Entry 7N9E (electron microscopy, 3.52 A resolution); this record covers chains D and A of the 4 polymer chains in the assembly.

[Chain D]
Molecule: Nb34 nanobody
From: Lama glama
Notes: antibody fragment or engineered binder
Amino-acid sequence (155 residues; each row starts with the number of its first residue; numbers below 1 keep their minus sign (Met-15 is residue -15)):
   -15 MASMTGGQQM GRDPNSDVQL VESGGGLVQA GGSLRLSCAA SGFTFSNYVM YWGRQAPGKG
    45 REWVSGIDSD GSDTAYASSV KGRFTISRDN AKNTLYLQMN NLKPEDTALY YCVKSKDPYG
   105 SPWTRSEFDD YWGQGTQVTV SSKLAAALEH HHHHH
Unresolved in the structure: -15 to 1, 101-104, 127-139
Disulfides: Cys22-Cys96

[Chain A]
Molecule: Spike glycoprotein
From: Severe acute respiratory syndrome coronavirus 2
Reference sequence: P0DTC2 (SPIKE_SARS2); residues 1-1208 here = UniProt positions 1-1208
Amino-acid sequence (1380 residues; row label = number of the first residue in the row; numbers below 1 keep their minus sign (Met-91 is residue -91)):
   -91 MGGEGLRASP RRRPLLPLQP RGCPRGDGCL RGGRGRAGFG FWRVTGGSSA SANHVHAFFF
   -31 FLQLLGNVLV VVLSHHFGKE LRPSQAEFGT ATMFVFLVLL PLVSSQCVNL TTRTQLPPAY
    29 TNSFTRGVYY PDKVFRSSVL HSTQDLFLPF FSNVTWFHAI HVSGTNGTKR FDNPVLPFND
    89 GVYFASTEKS NIIRGWIFGT TLDSKTQSLL IVNNATNVVI KVCEFQFCND PFLGVYYHKN
   149 NKSWMESEFR VYSSANNCTF EYVSQPFLMD LEGKQGNFKN LREFVFKNID GYFKIYSKHT
   209 PINLVRDLPQ GFSALEPLVD LPIGINITRF QTLLALHRSY LTPGDSSSGW TAGAAAYYVG
   269 YLQPRTFLLK YNENGTITDA VDCALDPLSE TKCTLKSFTV EKGIYQTSNF RVQPTESIVR
   329 FPNITNLCPF GEVFNATRFA SVYAWNRKRI SNCVADYSVL YNSASFSTFK CYGVSPTKLN
   389 DLCFTNVYAD SFVIRGDEVR QIAPGQTGKI ADYNYKLPDD FTGCVIAWNS NNLDSKVGGN
   449 YNYLYRLFRK SNLKPFERDI STEIYQAGST PCNGVEGFNC YFPLQSYGFQ PTNGVGYQPY
   509 RVVVLSFELL HAPATVCGPK KSTNLVKNKC VNFNFNGLTG TGVLTESNKK FLPFQQFGRD
   569 IADTTDAVRD PQTLEILDIT PCSFGGVSVI TPGTNTSNQV AVLYQDVNCT EVPVAIHADQ
   629 LTPTWRVYST GSNVFQTRAG CLIGAEHVNN SYECDIPIGA GICASYQTQT NSPGSASSVA
   689 SQSIIAYTMS LGAENSVAYS NNSIAIPTNF TISVTTEILP VSMTKTSVDC TMYICGDSTE
   749 CSNLLLQYGS FCTQLNRALT GIAVEQDKNT QEVFAQVKQI YKTPPIKDFG GFNFSQILPD
   809 PSKPSKRSPI EDLLFNKVTL ADAGFIKQYG DCLGDIAARD LICAQKFNGL TVLPPLLTDE
   869 MIAQYTSALL AGTITSGWTF GAGPALQIPF PMQMAYRFNG IGVTQNVLYE NQKLIANQFN
   929 SAIGKIQDSL SSTPSALGKL QDVVNQNAQA LNTLVKQLSS NFGAISSVLN DILSRLDPPE
   989 AEVQIDRLIT GRLQSLQTYV TQQLIRAAEI RASANLAATK MSECVLGQSK RVDFCGKGYH
  1049 LMSFPQSAPH GVVFLHVTYV PAQEKNFTTA PAICHDGKAH FPREGVFVSN GTHWFVTQRN
  1109 FYEPQIITTD NTFVSGNCDV VIGIVNNTVY DPLQPELDSF KEELDKYFKN HTSPDVDLGD
  1169 ISGINASVVN IQKEIDRLNE VAKNLNESLI DLQELGKYEQ GSGYIPEAPR DGQAYVRKDG
  1229 EWVLLSTFLG RSLEVLFQGP GHHHHHHHHS AWSHPQFEKG GGSGGGGSGG SAWSHPQFEK
Unresolved in the structure: -91 to 26, 67-81, 111-115, 136-137, 142-165, 173-185, 243-263, 622-627, 677-689, 828-855, 1147-1288
Differences from the reference sequence: initiating methionine (-91); expression tag (-90 to 0, 1209-1288); engineered mutation Gly682 (Arg in P0DTC2), Ser683 (Arg in P0DTC2), Ser685 (Arg in P0DTC2), Pro817 (Phe in P0DTC2), Pro892 (Ala in P0DTC2), Pro899 (Ala in P0DTC2), Pro942 (Ala in P0DTC2), Pro986 (Lys in P0DTC2), Pro987 (Val in P0DTC2)
Disulfides: Cys131-Cys166, Cys291-Cys301, Cys336-Cys361, Cys379-Cys432, Cys391-Cys525, Cys480-Cys488, Cys538-Cys590, Cys617-Cys649, Cys662-Cys671, Cys738-Cys760, Cys743-Cys749, Cys1032-Cys1043, Cys1082-Cys1126
Curated features (UniProtKB/Swiss-Prot):
  - region: Asn280 to Cys301 (Putative superantigen), Arg403 to Asp405 (Integrin-binding motif), Asn448 to Phe456 (Immunodominant HLA epitope recognized by the CD8+), Pro681, Ala684 (Putative superantigen), Ser816 to Tyr837 (Fusion peptide 1), Lys835 to Phe855 (Fusion peptide 2), Asp1163 to Glu1202 (Heptad repeat 2)
  - site: Arg815, Ser816 (Cleavage)
  - glycosylation: Asn17 (N-linked (GlcNAc...) (complex) asparagine), Asn61 (N-linked (GlcNAc...) (hybrid) asparagine), Asn74 (N-linked (GlcNAc...) (complex) asparagine), Asn122 (N-linked (GlcNAc...) (hybrid) asparagine), Asn149 (N-linked (GlcNAc...) (complex) asparagine), Asn165 (N-linked (GlcNAc...) (complex) asparagine), Asn234 (N-linked (GlcNAc...) (high mannose) asparagine), Asn282 (N-linked (GlcNAc...) (complex) asparagine), Thr323 (O-linked (GalNAc) threonine), Ser325 (O-linked (HexNAc...) serine), Asn331 (N-linked (GlcNAc...) (complex) asparagine), Asn343 (N-linked (GlcNAc...) (complex) asparagine), Asn603 (N-linked (GlcNAc...) (hybrid) asparagine), Asn616 (N-linked (GlcNAc...) (complex) asparagine), Asn657 (N-linked (GlcNAc...) (complex) asparagine), Thr676 (O-linked (GlcNAc...) threonine), Thr678 (O-linked (GlcNAc...) threonine), Asn709 (N-linked (GlcNAc...) (high mannose) asparagine), Asn717 (N-linked (GlcNAc...) (hybrid) asparagine), Asn801 (N-linked (GlcNAc...) (hybrid) asparagine) and 6 more in UniProt
  - natural variant: Leu5 (L5F: In strain: Iota/B.1.526), Ser13 (S13I: In strain: Epsilon/B.1.427/B.1.429), Leu18 (L18F: In strain: Beta/B.1.351, Gamma/P.1 and 1 more), Thr19 (T19I: In strain: Omicron/BQ.1.1, Omicron/XBB.1.5 and 1 more; T19R: In strain: Delta/B.1.617.2, Omicron/BA.2 and 4 more), Thr20 (T20N: In strain: Gamma/P.1), Leu24 to Ala27 (sequence variant, change not given here; In strain: Omicron/BA.2, Omicron/BA.2.12.1 and 6 more), Pro26 (P26S: In strain: Gamma/P.1), Gln52 (Q52H: In strain: Omicron/EG.5.1), Ala67 (A67V: In strain: Eta/B.1.525, Omicron/BA.1), His69 to Val70 (deletion: In strain: Alpha/B.1.1.7, Eta/B.1.525 and 5 more), Gly75 (G75V: In strain: Lambda/C.37), Thr76 (T76I: In strain: Lambda/C.37), 82 further natural variant entries in UniProt
  - mutagenesis: His69 to Val70 (Increased incorporation of cleaved spike into virions), Asn121 (N121Q: Partial loss of biliverdin affinity), Arg190 (R190K: Partial loss of biliverdin affinity), Asn234 (N234Q: Increased resistance to neutralizing antibodies), Asn331 (N331Q: Reduced viral infectivity), Asn343 (N343Q: Reduced viral infectivity), Leu452 (L452R: Increased resistance to neutralizing antibodies. Decreases HLA binding to NF9 epitope. Increased binding affinity to human ACE2), Tyr453 (Y453F: Decreased HLA binding to NF9 epitope. Increased binding affinity to human ACE2), Ala475 (A475V: Increased resistance to neutralizing antibodies), Val483 (V483A: Increased resistance to neutralizing antibodies), Glu484 (E484D: Increased replication in human TMEM106B overexpressing cells), Phe490 (F490L: Increased resistance to neutralizing antibodies and human covalescent sera neutralization), 12 further mutagenesis entries in UniProt

[How chain D and chain A interact]
Pairs across the interface (14; chain D residue first):
  Gly44(D) - Asn437(A)
  Glu46(D) - Ala372(A)
  Trp47(D) - Tyr369(A)
  Trp47(D) - Ala372(A)  hydrogen bond (backbone-backbone)
  Trp47(D) - Phe374(A)
  Ala61(D) - Asn370(A)
  Ala61(D) - Ala372(A)  hydrophobic
  Ser62(D) - Asn370(A)  hydrogen bond (backbone-backbone)
  Ser62(D) - Ser371(A)
  Ser110(D) - Lys378(A)
  Glu111(D) - Phe377(A)  hydrogen bond (backbone-backbone)
  Phe112(D) - Ser375(A)
  Phe112(D) - Thr376(A)
  Phe112(D) - Arg408(A)
Also at the interface, not in a pair above, chain D (15 interface residues in all): Gln39, Gly42, Lys43, Arg45, Tyr60, Ser63, Arg109
Also at the interface, not in a pair above, chain A (16 interface residues in all): Ser373, Cys379, Thr385, Asn440, Val503

[Overview]
15 residues of chain D and 16 residues of chain A are in contact; the contacts include 3 hydrogen bonds. The
backbones hydrogen-bond at Trp47(D)-Ala372(A), Ser62(D)-Asn370(A) and Glu111(D)-Phe377(A). Curated annotation
(UniProt) lists 24 mutagenesis sites on chain A.
Chain D is Nb34 nanobody (Lama glama) and chain A is Spike glycoprotein (Severe acute respiratory syndrome
coronavirus 2); the structure, Potent neutralizing nanobodies resist convergent circulating variants of
SARS-CoV-2 by targeting novel and conserved epitopes-CovS with ..., was determined by electron microscopy
together with 7MDW, 7ME7, 7MEJ, 7N9B, 7N9C and 7N9T from the same study.
